PDB entry 8VVM | X-ray diffraction, 2.90 A resolution | chains A and I of the 3 polymer chains in the assembly

# Chain A
Protein: S1CE1 VARIANT OF FAB-EPR-1 heavy chain
Organism: Homo sapiens
Notes: engineered mutation(s): E162G; antibody fragment or engineered binder
Amino-acid sequence (224 residues; numbered 1 to 235; 11 numbers in that range are skipped by the numbering (no residue carries them; nothing is unmodelled there); the number before each row is that of its first residue):
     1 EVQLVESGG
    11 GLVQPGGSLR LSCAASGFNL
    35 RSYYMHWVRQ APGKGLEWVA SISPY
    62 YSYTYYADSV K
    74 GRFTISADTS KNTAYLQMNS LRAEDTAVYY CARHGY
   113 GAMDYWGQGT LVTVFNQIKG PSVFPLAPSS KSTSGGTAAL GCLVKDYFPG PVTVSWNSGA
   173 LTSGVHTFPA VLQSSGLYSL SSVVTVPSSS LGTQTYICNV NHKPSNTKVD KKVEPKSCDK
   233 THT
Disordered / not traced: 231-235
Disulfide bonds: Cys23-Cys104, Cys154-Cys210
Metal / ion sites: Na+: Ser193 (shared with 1 residue of chain G)

# Chain I
Protein: Erythropoietin receptor
Organism: Homo sapiens
Notes: engineered mutation(s): residues 22-250
UniProt: P19235 (EPOR_HUMAN); residues 1-226 here correspond to UniProt positions 25-250 (UniProt number = residue number + 24)
Amino-acid sequence (232 residues; row label = number of the first residue in the row):
     1 APPPNLPDPK FESKAALLAA RGPEELLCFT ERLEDLVCFW EEAASAGVGP GNYSFSYQLE
    61 DEPWKLCRLH QAPTARGAVR FWCSLPTADT SSFVPLELRV TAASGAPRYH RVIHINEVVL
   121 LDAPVGLVAR LADESGHVVL RWLPPPETPM TSHIRYEVDV SAGNGAGSVQ RVEILEGRTE
   181 CVLSNLRGRT RYTFAVRARM AEPSFGGFWS AWSEPVSLLT PSDLDPHHHH HH
Disordered / not traced: 1-9, 46-48, 76, 133, 137, 163-166, 202, 223-232
Disulfide bonds: Cys28-Cys38, Cys67-Cys83
Differences from the reference sequence: expression tag (227-232)
Swiss-Prot annotation at these positions:
  - motif: Trp209 to Ser213 (WSXWS motif)
  - site: Phe93 (Required for ligand binding)
  - glycosylation: Asn52 (N-linked (GlcNAc...) asparagine)

# Interface between chain A and chain I
Contacting residue pairs (27; chain A residue first):
  Ser36(A) - Pro63(I)
  Ser36(A) - Trp64(I)  hydrogen bond (backbone-backbone)
  Tyr37(A) - Gln58(I)
  Tyr37(A) - Asp61(I)  hydrogen bond (side chain-backbone)
  Tyr37(A) - Glu62(I)
  Tyr37(A) - Pro63(I)
  Tyr38(A) - Trp64(I)  hydrophobic
  Tyr38(A) - Arg99(I)  hydrogen bond
  Pro58(A) - Trp64(I)  hydrophobic
  Tyr59(A) - Trp64(I)  hydrogen bond (side chain-backbone)
  Tyr59(A) - Leu66(I)  hydrophobic
  Tyr62(A) - Ser54(I)
  Tyr64(A) - Ser54(I)
  Tyr64(A) - Thr101(I)
  Tyr64(A) - Ala102(I)
  Tyr64(A) - Ala103(I)  hydrogen bond (side chain-backbone)
  Tyr64(A) - Gly105(I)
  Tyr66(A) - Gly105(I)  hydrogen bond (side chain-backbone)
  Arg106(A) - Asp61(I)  salt bridge
  His107(A) - Gln58(I)
  His107(A) - Glu97(I)  salt bridge
  Gly108(A) - Gln58(I)
  Gly108(A) - Glu60(I)
  Tyr109(A) - Glu60(I)  hydrogen bond
  Tyr109(A) - Asp61(I)
  Gly113(A) - Glu97(I)
  Asp116(A) - Asp61(I)
Also at the interface, not in a pair above, chain I (17 interface residues in all): Lys65, Ser104, Pro107

# Overview
Chain A and chain I form an interface of 14 and 17 residues respectively, with 7 hydrogen bonds and 2 salt
bridges. Polar contacts include Arg106(A)-Asp61(I), His107(A)-Glu97(I) and Tyr37(A)-Asp61(I).
Chain A is S1CE1 VARIANT OF FAB-EPR-1 heavy chain and chain I is Erythropoietin receptor, both from Homo
sapiens; the structure, Structure of FabS1CE1-EPR1-1 in complex with the erythropoietin receptor, was
determined by X-ray diffraction, deposited together with 8VTP, 8VTR, 8VU1, 8VU4, 8VUA, 8VUC, 8VUI and 8VVO.
